8Q55 - chains A and P; structure by X-ray diffraction, 1.30 A resolution.

[Chain A]
Name: 14-3-3 protein sigma
Source organism: Homo sapiens
Reference sequence: P31947 (1433S_HUMAN); numbering as in UniProt (aligned over 1-231)
Chain sequence (236 residues; numbered -4 to 231; the number before each row is that of its first residue; numbers below 1 keep their minus sign (Gly-4 is residue -4)):
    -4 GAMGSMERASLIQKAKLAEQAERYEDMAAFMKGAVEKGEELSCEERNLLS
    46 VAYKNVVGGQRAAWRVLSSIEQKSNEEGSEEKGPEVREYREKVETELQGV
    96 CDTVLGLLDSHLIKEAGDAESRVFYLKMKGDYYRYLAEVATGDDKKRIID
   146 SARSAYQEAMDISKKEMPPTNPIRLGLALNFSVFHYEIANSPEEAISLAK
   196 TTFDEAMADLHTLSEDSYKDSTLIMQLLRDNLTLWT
Not modelled in the structure: 72
Differences from the reference sequence: expression tag (-4 to 0)
UniProt features mapped onto this chain:
  - site (Interaction with phosphoserine on interacting protein): Arg56, Arg129
  - modified residue (Phosphoserine): Ser5, Ser74
Covalent attachments: compound JOL linked to Cys38, Lys122
Metal / ion sites: Mg2+ site 1 near Glu2 (its only coordinating residue here); Mg2+ site 2: Glu35, Glu110, Glu188; Mg2+ site 3 near Glu89 (its only coordinating residue here)
Ligand contacts: JOL (2-chloranyl-N-[[1-(4-methylphenyl)sulfonylpiperidin-4-yl]methyl]ethanamide): Glu39, Asn42, Pro167, Ile168, Gly171, Ile219

[Chain P]
Name: C-RAF peptide pS259
Chain sequence (9 residues; numbered 255 to 263; the number before each row is that of its first residue):
   255 QRSTSTPNV
Modified positions: Ser259 (phosphoserine; SEP)
Ligand contacts: JOL (2-chloranyl-N-[[1-(4-methylphenyl)sulfonylpiperidin-4-yl]methyl]ethanamide): Thr260, Pro261, Val263

[Interface between chain A and chain P]
Contacting residue pairs (31):
  Ser45(A) - Asn262(P)
  Val46(A) - Asn262(P)  hydrogen bond (backbone-side chain)
  Val46(A) - Val263(P)
  Lys49(A) - Thr260(P)
  Lys49(A) - Asn262(P)
  Asn50(A) - Asn262(P)
  Arg56(A) - Arg256(P)
  Arg56(A) - Ser259(P)
  Arg60(A) - Arg256(P)
  Lys122(A) - Thr260(P)
  Arg129(A) - Ser259(P)
  Tyr130(A) - Ser259(P)
  Gly171(A) - Thr260(P)
  Leu174(A) - Thr258(P)
  Leu174(A) - Ser259(P)
  Leu174(A) - Thr260(P)
  Asn175(A) - Ser259(P)
  Asn175(A) - Thr260(P)  hydrogen bond (side chain-backbone)
  Val178(A) - Ser257(P)
  Val178(A) - Thr258(P)
  Tyr181(A) - Ser257(P)
  Glu182(A) - Ser257(P)  hydrogen bond
  Ile219(A) - Pro261(P)
  Leu222(A) - Thr258(P)
  Leu222(A) - Pro261(P)
  Asn226(A) - Ser257(P)
  Asn226(A) - Thr258(P)  hydrogen bond (side chain-backbone)
  Leu229(A) - Gln255(P)
  Leu229(A) - Arg256(P)
  Leu229(A) - Ser257(P)
  Trp230(A) - Ser257(P)  hydrogen bond
Interface residues without a listed pair, chain A (22 interface residues in all): Asn42, Leu218

[In short]
22 residues of chain A and 9 residues of chain P are in contact, with 5 hydrogen bonds. Among the polar pairs
are Val46(A)-Asn262(P), Asn175(A)-Thr260(P) and Glu182(A)-Ser257(P). Bound to chain P: compound JOL. Compound
JOL is covalently linked to Lys122(A).
Chain A is 14-3-3 protein sigma (Homo sapiens) and chain P is C-RAF peptide pS259; the structure, Ternary
structure of 14-3-3s, C-RAF phosphopeptide (pS259) and compound 21 (1075354), was determined by X-ray
diffraction.
